Entry 8A18 (X-ray diffraction, 1.63 A resolution); this record covers chains AAA and CCC of the 3 polymer chains in the assembly.

# Chain AAA
Molecule: Urease subunit gamma
From: Sporosarcina pasteurii
Notes: EC 3.5.1.5
Reference sequence: P41022 (URE3_SPOPA); residue numbers follow UniProt; this construct covers 1-100
Chain sequence (100 residues; each row starts with the number of its first residue):
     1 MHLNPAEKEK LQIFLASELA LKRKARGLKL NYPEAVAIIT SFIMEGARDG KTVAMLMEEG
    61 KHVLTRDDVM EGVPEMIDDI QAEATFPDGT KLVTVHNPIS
Differences from the reference sequence: variant Ala20 (Leu in P41022), Lys22 (Arg in P41022)
Modified residues: Met1 (N-carboxymethionine; CXM)

# Chain CCC
Molecule: Urease subunit alpha
From: Sporosarcina pasteurii
Notes: EC 3.5.1.5
Reference sequence: P41020 (URE1_SPOPA); residue numbers follow UniProt; this construct covers 1-34, 36-570
Chain sequence (570 residues; numbered 1 to 570; the number before each row is that of its first residue):
     1 MKINRQQYAE SYGPTVGDQV RLADTDLWIE VEKDYTTYGD EANFGGGKVL REGMGENGTY
    61 TRTENVLDLL LTNALILDYT GIYKADIGVK DGYIVGIGKG GNPDIMDGVT PNMIVGTATE
   121 VIAAEGKIVT AGGIDTHVHF INPDQVDVAL ANGITTLFGG GTGPAEGSKA TTVTPGPWNI
   181 EKMLKSTEGL PINVGILGKG HGSSIAPIME QIDAGAAGLK IHEDWGATPA SIDRSLTVAD
   241 EADVQVAIHS DTLNEAGFLE DTLRAINGRV IHSFHVEGAG GGHAPDIMAM AGHPNVLPSS
   301 TNPTRPFTVN TIDEHLDMLM VCHHLKQNIP EDVAFADSRI RPETIAAEDI LHDLGIISMM
   361 STDALAMGRA GEMVLRTWQT ADKMKKQRGP LAEEKNGSDN FRAKRYVSKY TINPAIAQGI
   421 AHEVGSIEEG KFADLVLWEP KFFGVKADRV IKGGIIAYAQ IGDPSASIPT PQPVMGRRMY
   481 GTVGDLIHDT NITFMSKSSI QQGVPAKLGL KRRIGTVKNC RNIGKKDMKW NDVTTDIDIN
   541 PETYEVKVDG EVLTCEPVKE LPMAQRYFLF
Differences from the reference sequence: insertion (35)
Modified residues: Lys220 (lysine nz-carboxylic acid; KCX)
Covalent attachments: benzene-1,4-diol (HQE) linked to Cys322, Cys555
Ion coordination: Ni2+ site 1: His137, His139, Lys220, Asp363 (together with hydroxide ion); Ni2+ site 2: Lys220, His249, His275 (together with hydroxide ion)
Residues lining bound ligands:
  - benzene-1,4-diol (HQE), molecule 1: Lys169, Val321, Ile468, Pro469, Thr470
  - benzene-1,4-diol (HQE), molecule 2: Ile350, Met384, Gln387, Arg388, Thr554, Glu556
  - hydroxide ion (OH): His137, His139, Lys220, His249, His275, Gly280, Asp363, Ala366
Curated features (UniProtKB/Swiss-Prot):
  - active site: His323 (Proton donor)
  - binding site (Ni(2+)): His137, His139, Lys220, His249, His275, Asp363
  - binding site (substrate): His139, Ala170, His222, His249, Ala366
  - modified residue: Lys220 (N6-carboxylysine)
What the authors report for this chain:
  - binding site for benzene-1,4-diol: Lys169, Cys322, Leu365, Cys555
  - catalytic residues: Cys322
  - Ni2+ coordination: His137, His139, Lys220, His249, His275, Asp363

# How chain AAA and chain CCC interact
Residue-residue contacts - 39 pairs, chain AAA then chain CCC:
  Ala6(AAA) with Ser465(CCC)
  Glu9(AAA) with Pro464(CCC); Pro473(CCC); Arg477(CCC), salt bridge
  Lys10(AAA) with Asp463(CCC), salt bridge
  Gln12(AAA) with Met475(CCC)
  Ile13(AAA) with Gln472(CCC); Pro473(CCC)
  Leu19(AAA) with Phe570(CCC), hydrophobic
  Arg23(AAA) with Leu569(CCC), hydrogen bond (side chain-backbone); Phe570(CCC)
  Asn31(AAA) with Gln565(CCC), hydrogen bond (side chain-backbone); Arg566(CCC); Phe568(CCC), hydrogen bond (side chain-backbone)
  Tyr32(AAA) with Phe442(CCC), hydrophobic; Arg566(CCC), hydrogen bond (backbone-backbone)
  Pro33(AAA) with Arg566(CCC); Tyr567(CCC); Phe568(CCC); Leu569(CCC)
  Glu34(AAA) with Leu569(CCC)
  Val36(AAA) with Gln472(CCC)
  Thr40(AAA) with Gln472(CCC)
  Met70(AAA) with Gln565(CCC); Arg566(CCC)
  Glu71(AAA) with Arg566(CCC), hydrogen bond (backbone-side chain)
  Met76(AAA) with Lys441(CCC), hydrogen bond (backbone-side chain); Arg566(CCC); Tyr567(CCC), hydrophobic
  Gln81(AAA) with Ile468(CCC); Thr470(CCC), hydrogen bond; Pro471(CCC); Gln472(CCC), hydrogen bond (backbone-backbone)
  Glu83(AAA) with Ser465(CCC); Ala466(CCC); Ser467(CCC), hydrogen bond
  Leu92(AAA) with Ser467(CCC); Ile468(CCC), hydrophobic; Pro471(CCC), hydrophobic
Also at the interface, not in a pair above, chain AAA (24 interface residues in all): Ala16, Met44, Val73, Asp78, Ala82

# In short
Chain AAA and chain CCC form an interface of 24 and 20 residues respectively; the contacts include 9 hydrogen
bonds and 2 salt bridges. Polar contacts include Glu9(AAA)-Arg477(CCC), Lys10(AAA)-Asp463(CCC) and
Arg23(AAA)-Leu569(CCC). Bound to chain AAA: benzene-1,4-diol. From the paper: the catalytic residue
Cys322(CCC); a binding site for benzene-1,4-diol at Lys169(CCC), Cys322(CCC) and Leu365(CCC) among others.
Here chain AAA is Urease subunit gamma and chain CCC is Urease subunit alpha, both from Sporosarcina
pasteurii. Entry 8A18 (1.63 A resolution hydroquinone inhibited Sporosarcina pasteurii urease) was determined
by X-ray diffraction.
